PDB entry 2E2J | X-ray diffraction, 3.50 A resolution | chains A and I of the 13 polymer chains in the assembly

# Chain A
Name: DNA-directed RNA polymerase II largest subunit
Source organism: Saccharomyces cerevisiae
Notes: EC 2.7.7.6
Reference sequence: P04050 (RPB1_YEAST); numbering as in UniProt (aligned over 1-1733)
Amino-acid sequence (1733 residues; numbered 1 to 1733; the number before each row is that of its first residue):
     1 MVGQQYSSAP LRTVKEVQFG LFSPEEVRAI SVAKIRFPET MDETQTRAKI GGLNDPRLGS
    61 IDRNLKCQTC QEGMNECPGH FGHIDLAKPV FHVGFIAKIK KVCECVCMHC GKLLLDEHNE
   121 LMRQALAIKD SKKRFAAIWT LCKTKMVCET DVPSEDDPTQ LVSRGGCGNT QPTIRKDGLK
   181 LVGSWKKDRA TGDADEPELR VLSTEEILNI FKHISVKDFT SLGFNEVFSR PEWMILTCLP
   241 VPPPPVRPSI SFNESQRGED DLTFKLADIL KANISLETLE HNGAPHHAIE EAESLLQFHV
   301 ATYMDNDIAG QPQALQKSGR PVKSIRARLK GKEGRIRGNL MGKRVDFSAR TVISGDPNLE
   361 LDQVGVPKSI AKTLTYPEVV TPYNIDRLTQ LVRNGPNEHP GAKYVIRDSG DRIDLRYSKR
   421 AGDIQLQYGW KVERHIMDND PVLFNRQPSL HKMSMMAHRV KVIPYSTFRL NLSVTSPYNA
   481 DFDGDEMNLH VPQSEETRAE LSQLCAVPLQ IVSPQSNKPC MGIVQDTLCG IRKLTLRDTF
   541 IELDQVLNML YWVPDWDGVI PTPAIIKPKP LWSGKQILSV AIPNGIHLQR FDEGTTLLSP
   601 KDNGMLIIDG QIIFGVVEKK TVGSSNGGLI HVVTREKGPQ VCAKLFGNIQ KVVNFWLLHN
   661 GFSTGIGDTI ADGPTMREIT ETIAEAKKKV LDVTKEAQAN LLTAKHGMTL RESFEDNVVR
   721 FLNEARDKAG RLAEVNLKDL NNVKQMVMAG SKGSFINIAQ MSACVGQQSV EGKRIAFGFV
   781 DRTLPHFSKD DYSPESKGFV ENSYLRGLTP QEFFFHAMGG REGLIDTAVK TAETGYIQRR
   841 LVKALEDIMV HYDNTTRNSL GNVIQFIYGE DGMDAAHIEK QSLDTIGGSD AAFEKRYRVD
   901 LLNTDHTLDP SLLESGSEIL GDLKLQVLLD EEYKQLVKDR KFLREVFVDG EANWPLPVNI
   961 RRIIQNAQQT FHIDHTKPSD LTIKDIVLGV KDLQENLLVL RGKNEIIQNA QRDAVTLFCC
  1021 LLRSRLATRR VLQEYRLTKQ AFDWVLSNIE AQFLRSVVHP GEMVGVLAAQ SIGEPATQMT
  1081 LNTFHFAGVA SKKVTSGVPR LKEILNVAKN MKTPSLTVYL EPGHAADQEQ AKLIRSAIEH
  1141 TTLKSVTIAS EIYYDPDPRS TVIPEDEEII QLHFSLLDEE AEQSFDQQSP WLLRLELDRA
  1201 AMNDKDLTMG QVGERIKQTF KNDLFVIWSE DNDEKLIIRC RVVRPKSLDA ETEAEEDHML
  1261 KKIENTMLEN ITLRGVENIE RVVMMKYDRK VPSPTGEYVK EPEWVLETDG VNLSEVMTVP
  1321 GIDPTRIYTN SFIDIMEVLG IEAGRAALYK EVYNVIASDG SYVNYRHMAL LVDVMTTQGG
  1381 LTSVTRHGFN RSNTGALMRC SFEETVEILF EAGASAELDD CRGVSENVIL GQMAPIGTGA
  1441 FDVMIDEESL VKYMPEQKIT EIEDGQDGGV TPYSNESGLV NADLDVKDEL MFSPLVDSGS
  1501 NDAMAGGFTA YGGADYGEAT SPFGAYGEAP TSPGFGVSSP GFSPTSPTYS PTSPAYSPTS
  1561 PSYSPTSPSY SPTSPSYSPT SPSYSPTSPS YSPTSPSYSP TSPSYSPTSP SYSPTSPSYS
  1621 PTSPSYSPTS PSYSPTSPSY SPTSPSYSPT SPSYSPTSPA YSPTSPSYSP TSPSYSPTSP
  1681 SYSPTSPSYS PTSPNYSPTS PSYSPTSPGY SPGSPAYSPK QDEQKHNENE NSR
Not modelled in the structure: 1-2, 155-160, 187-198, 1082-1091, 1177-1186, 1244-1253, 1446-1733
Metal / ion sites: Zn2+ site 1: Cys-67, Cys-70, Cys-77, His-80; Zn2+ site 2: Cys-107, Cys-110, Cys-148, Cys-167; Mg2+ site 1: Asp-481 (shared with 1 residue of chain R); Mg2+ site 2 near Asp-483 (its only coordinating residue here)
Residues lining bound ligands: phosphomethylphosphonic acid guanylate ester (G2P): Arg-446, Pro-448, Asn-479, Asp-481, Asp-483, Thr-831
UniProt features mapped onto this chain:
  - region: Pro-248 to Asp-260 (Lid loop), Asn-306 to Lys-323 (Rudder loop), Pro-810 to Glu-822 (Bridging helix)
  - binding site (Zn(2+)): Cys-67, Cys-70, Cys-77, His-80, Cys-107, Cys-110, Cys-148, Cys-167
  - binding site (Mg(2+)): Asp-481, Asp-483, Asp-485
  - modified residue: Thr-1471 (Phosphothreonine)
  - cross-link (Glycyl lysine isopeptide (Lys-Gly)): Lys-695 (interchain with G-Cter in ubiquitin), Lys-1246 (interchain with G-Cter in ubiquitin), Lys-1350 (interchain with G-Cter in ubiquitin)
Reported in the primary citation:
  - catalytic residues: His-1085 (proposed by the authors, not directly observed)
  - mutagenesis - R446A: abolished growth

# Chain I
Name: DNA-directed RNA polymerase II subunit 9
Source organism: Saccharomyces cerevisiae
Notes: EC 2.7.7.6
Reference sequence: P27999 (RPB9_YEAST); residue numbers follow UniProt; this construct covers 1-122
Amino-acid sequence (122 residues; numbered 1 to 122; the number before each row is that of its first residue):
     1 MTTFRFCRDC NNMLYPREDK ENNRLLFECR TCSYVEEAGS PLVYRHELIT NIGETAGVVQ
    61 DIGSDPTLPR SDRECPKCHS RENVFFQSQQ RRKDTSMVLF FVCLSCSHIF TSDQKNKRTQ
   121 FS
Not modelled in the structure: 1, 121-122
Metal / ion sites: Zn2+ site 1: Cys-7, Cys-10, Cys-29, Cys-32; Zn2+ site 2: Cys-75, Cys-78, Cys-103, Cys-106
UniProt features mapped onto this chain:
  - zinc finger: Cys-7 to Cys-32 (C4-type), Ser-71 to Thr-111 (TFIIS-type)
  - binding site (Zn(2+)): Cys-7, Cys-10, Cys-29, Cys-32, Cys-75, Cys-78, Cys-103, Cys-106
  - modified residue: Ser-40 (Phosphoserine)

# How chain A and chain I interact
Residue-residue contacts (60; chain A residue first):
  Ala-697(A) with Met-97(I)
  Gln-698(A) with Gln-87(I); Met-97(I); Val-98(I); Leu-99(I); Ser-112(I), hydrogen bond (backbone-side chain)
  Ala-699(A) with Ser-112(I); Gln-114(I)
  Asn-700(A) with Asp-113(I), hydrogen bond; Lys-115(I); Asn-116(I)
  Thr-709(A) with Lys-93(I); Asp-94(I)
  Leu-710(A) with Ser-96(I)
  Arg-711(A) with Gln-87(I), hydrogen bond; Arg-91(I); Thr-95(I), hydrogen bond (side chain-backbone); Ser-96(I), hydrogen bond (side chain-backbone); Met-97(I)
  Phe-714(A) with Met-97(I), hydrophobic
  Asp-781(A) with Arg-91(I), salt bridge
  Arg-782(A) with Thr-67(I)
  Ser-788(A) with Thr-67(I); Pro-69(I)
  Lys-789(A) with Thr-67(I), hydrogen bond (backbone-backbone); Leu-68(I); Pro-69(I)
  Asp-790(A) with Phe-86(I); Gln-87(I); Arg-91(I), salt bridge
  Tyr-792(A) with Gln-87(I), hydrogen bond; Arg-91(I)
  Thr-1147(A) with Leu-48(I); Ile-49(I)
  Ile-1148(A) with Glu-47(I); Leu-48(I), hydrogen bond (backbone-backbone); Ile-49(I)
  Ala-1149(A) with Glu-47(I)
  Ser-1150(A) with Tyr-44(I); Arg-45(I); His-46(I), hydrogen bond (backbone-backbone)
  Glu-1151(A) with Tyr-44(I); Arg-45(I), salt bridge
  Ile-1152(A) with Leu-42(I); Val-43(I), hydrogen bond (backbone-backbone); Tyr-44(I), hydrogen bond (backbone-backbone)
  Tyr-1153(A) with Pro-41(I); Leu-42(I), hydrophobic
  Tyr-1154(A) with Glu-18(I), hydrogen bond; Arg-24(I); Leu-25(I), hydrophobic; Pro-41(I), hydrogen bond (backbone-backbone)
  Val-1162(A) with Pro-41(I), hydrophobic
  Pro-1190(A) with Glu-18(I)
  Trp-1191(A) with Leu-25(I), hydrophobic
  Ala-1254(A) with Lys-20(I)
  Lys-1261(A) with Tyr-44(I)
  Glu-1264(A) with Tyr-44(I); His-46(I)
  Leu-1268(A) with Leu-48(I), hydrophobic
Other interface residues (no listed pair), chain A (35 interface residues in all): Leu-701, Lys-1144, Pro-1156, Glu-1196, Asp-1198, Asp-1257
Other interface residues (no listed pair), chain I (35 interface residues in all): Pro-16, Asp-19, Asn-23, Asp-65

# In short
The chain A/chain I interface involves 35 residues from each chain, with 13 hydrogen bonds and 3 salt bridges.
Polar contacts include Asp-781(A)/Arg-91(I), Asp-790(A)/Arg-91(I) and Glu-1151(A)/Arg-45(I). Chain A binds
phosphomethylphosphonic acid guanylate ester. From the paper: the catalytic residue His-1085(A); R446A of
chain A abolishes growth.
Chain A is DNA-directed RNA polymerase II largest subunit and chain I is DNA-directed RNA polymerase II
subunit 9, both from Saccharomyces cerevisiae; the structure, RNA polymerase II elongation complex in 5 mM
Mg+2 with GMPCPP, was determined by X-ray diffraction together with 2E2H, 2E2I, 2NVQ, 2NVT, 2NVX, 2NVY, 2NVZ
and 2YU9 from the same study.
